8SN2 - chains D and I of the 12 polymer chains in the assembly; structure by electron microscopy, 3.60 A resolution.

# Chain D
Protein: Histone H2B type 1-J
Source organism: Homo sapiens
UniProt: P06899 (H2B1J_HUMAN); residues 0-123 here correspond to UniProt positions 1-124 (UniProt number = residue number + 1)
Chain sequence (128 residues; row label = number of the first residue in the row; numbers below 1 keep their minus sign (Gly-4 is residue -4)):
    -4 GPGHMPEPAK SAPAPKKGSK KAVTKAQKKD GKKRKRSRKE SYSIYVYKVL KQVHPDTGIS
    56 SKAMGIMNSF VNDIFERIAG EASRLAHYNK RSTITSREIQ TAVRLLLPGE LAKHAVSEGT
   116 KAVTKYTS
Unresolved in the structure: -4 to 29
Sequence notes: expression tag (-4 to -1)
UniProt features mapped onto this chain:
  - modified residue: Pro1 (N-acetylproline), Glu2 (ADP-ribosyl glutamic acid), Lys5 (N6-(2-hydroxyisobutyryl)lysine), Ser6 (ADP-ribosylserine), Lys11 (N6-(beta-hydroxybutyryl)lysine), Lys12 (N6-(2-hydroxyisobutyryl)lysine), Ser14 (Phosphoserine), Lys15 (N6-acetyllysine), Lys16 (N6-(beta-hydroxybutyryl)lysine), Lys20 (N6-(2-hydroxyisobutyryl)lysine), Lys23 (N6-(2-hydroxyisobutyryl)lysine), Lys24 (N6-(2-hydroxyisobutyryl)lysine), Lys34 (N6-(2-hydroxyisobutyryl)lysine), Glu35 (PolyADP-ribosyl glutamic acid), Ser36 (Phosphoserine), Lys43 (N6-(2-hydroxyisobutyryl)lysine), Lys46 (N6-(2-hydroxyisobutyryl)lysine), Lys57 (N6,N6-dimethyllysine), Arg79 (Dimethylated arginine), Lys85 (N6,N6,N6-trimethyllysine) and 6 more in UniProt
  - glycosylation: Ser112 (O-linked (GlcNAc) serine)
  - cross-link (Glycyl lysine isopeptide (Lys-Gly)): Lys5 (interchain with G-Cter in SUMO2), Lys20 (interchain with G-Cter in SUMO2), Lys34 (interchain with G-Cter in ubiquitin), Lys120 (interchain with G-Cter in ubiquitin)

# Chain I
Molecule: 147-nt DNA strand
Sequence (147 nucleotides; row label = number of the first residue in the row; numbers below 1 keep their minus sign (DA-73 is residue -73)):
   -73 ATCGAGAATC CCGGTGCCGA GGCCGCTCAA TTGGTCGTAG ACAGCTCTAG CACCGCTTAA
   -13 ACGCACGTAC GCGCTGTCCC CCGCGTTTTA ACCGCCAAGG GGATTACTCC CTAGTCTCCA
    47 GGCACGTGTC AGATATATAC ATCCGAT

# How chain D and chain I interact
Pairs across the interface - 9 pairs, chain D then chain I:
  Ser32(D) with DT30(I), hydrogen bond to the phosphate
  Arg33(D) with DA-45(I), salt bridge to the phosphate
  Tyr42(D) with DG-53(I), hydrogen bond to the phosphate
  Gly53(D) with DG-53(I), phosphate contact
  Ile54(D) with DG-53(I), hydrogen bond to the phosphate
  Ser56(D) with DA-54(I), hydrogen bond to the phosphate
  Arg86(D) with DG-34(I), phosphate contact; DA-33(I), salt bridge to the phosphate
  Ser87(D) with DG-34(I), hydrogen bond to the phosphate
Other interface residues (no listed pair), chain D (11 interface residues in all): Ser55, Lys85, Thr88
Other interface residues (no listed pair), chain I (9 interface residues in all): DG-52, DC-46, DA-35

# Summary
The interface between chain D and chain I involves 11 residues on one side and 9 on the other, with 5 hydrogen
bonds and 2 salt bridges. Among the polar pairs are Ser32(D)-DT30(I), Tyr42(D)-DG-53(I) and Ile54(D)-DG-53(I).
Here chain D is Histone H2B type 1-J (Homo sapiens) and chain I is a 147-nt DNA strand. Entry 8SN2 (Cryo-EM
structure of the human nucleosome core particle in complex with RNF168 and UbcH5c (UbcH5c chemically ...) was
determined by electron microscopy, deposited together with 8SMW, 8SMX, 8SMY, 8SMZ, 8SN0, 8SN1 and 3 further
entries.
